Entry 3E43 (X-ray diffraction, 2.73 A resolution); this record covers chains A and F of the 4 polymer chains in the assembly.

[Chain A]
Protein: Type-2 restriction enzyme HindII
Organism: Haemophilus influenzae
Notes: EC 3.1.21.4
UniProt: P44413 (T2D2_HAEIN); residue numbers follow UniProt; this construct covers 2-258
Chain sequence (257 residues; row label = number of the first residue in the row):
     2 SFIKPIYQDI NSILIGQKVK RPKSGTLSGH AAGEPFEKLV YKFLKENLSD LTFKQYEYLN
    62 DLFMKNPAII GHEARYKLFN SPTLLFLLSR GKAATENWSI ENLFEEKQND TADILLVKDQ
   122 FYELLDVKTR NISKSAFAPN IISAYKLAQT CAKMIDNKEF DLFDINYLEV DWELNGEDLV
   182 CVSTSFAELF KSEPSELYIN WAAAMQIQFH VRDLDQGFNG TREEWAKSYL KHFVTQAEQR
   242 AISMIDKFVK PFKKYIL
Not modelled in the structure: 24-31, 258
Construct notes: conflict Asn-67 (Lys in P44413); engineered mutation Phe-138 (Gln in P44413)

[Chain F]
Molecule: 14-nt DNA strand
Sequence (14 nucleotides; row label = number of the first residue in the row):
     1 GCCGGTTAAC CGGC

[How chain A and chain F interact]
Pairs across the interface (35; chain A residue first):
  Ala-32(A) / DA8(F)  phosphate contact
  Ala-32(A) / DA9(F)  phosphate contact
  Ala-33(A) / DC10(F)  phosphate contact
  Gln-109(A) / DT6(F)  base contact
  Gln-109(A) / DT7(F)  sugar contact
  Asn-110(A) / DG5(F)  base contact
  Asn-110(A) / DT6(F)  base contact
  Asn-110(A) / DT7(F)  sugar contact
  Asp-111(A) / DT7(F)  sugar contact
  Asp-127(A) / DA8(F)  phosphate contact
  Val-128(A) / DA9(F)  phosphate contact
  Lys-129(A) / DA8(F)  salt bridge to the phosphate
  Lys-129(A) / DA9(F)  salt bridge to the phosphate
  Thr-130(A) / DA9(F)  hydrogen bond to the phosphate
  Ala-137(A) / DC11(F)  hydrogen bond to the base
  Phe-138(A) / DC10(F)  stacking on the base
  Phe-138(A) / DC11(F)  stacking on the base
  Ala-139(A) / DC10(F)  hydrogen bond to the base
  Pro-140(A) / DA9(F)  base contact
  Asn-141(A) / DA8(F)  base contact
  Asn-141(A) / DA9(F)  hydrogen bond to the base
  Ile-143(A) / DT7(F)  phosphate contact
  Ser-144(A) / DT6(F)  hydrogen bond to the phosphate
  Ser-144(A) / DT7(F)  hydrogen bond to the phosphate
  Tyr-146(A) / DG5(F)  phosphate contact
  Tyr-146(A) / DT6(F)  phosphate contact
  Lys-147(A) / DT6(F)  hydrogen bond to the phosphate
  Lys-147(A) / DT7(F)  salt bridge to the phosphate
  Ala-204(A) / DA9(F)  base contact
  Ala-205(A) / DT6(F)  base contact
  Ala-205(A) / DT7(F)  base contact
  Met-206(A) / DT6(F)  phosphate contact
  Gln-207(A) / DT7(F)  hydrogen bond to the phosphate
  Gln-209(A) / DA9(F)  base contact
  Gln-209(A) / DC10(F)  base contact
Interface residues without a listed pair, chain A (30 interface residues in all): Thr-112, Asp-114, Asn-132, Ser-136, Ile-142, Gln-150, Trp-173

[In short]
Chain A and chain F form an interface of 30 and 7 residues respectively; the contacts include 8 hydrogen
bonds, 3 salt bridges and 2 aromatic stacking contacts. Polar contacts include Ala-137(A)/DC11(F),
Ala-139(A)/DC10(F) and Asn-141(A)/DA9(F).
Here chain A is Type-2 restriction enzyme HindII (Haemophilus influenzae) and chain F is a 14-nt DNA strand.
Entry 3E43 (Q138F HincII bound to GTTAAC and cocrystallized with 2.5 mM MgCl2) was determined by X-ray
diffraction together with 3E3Y, 3E40, 3E41, 3E42, 3E44 and 3E45 from the same study.
